7TYY - chains R and A of the 7 polymer chains in the assembly; structure by electron microscopy, 3.00 A resolution.

# Chain R
Name: Calcitonin receptor
Organism: Homo sapiens
Reference sequence: P30988 (CALCR_HUMAN), isoform P30988-2; residue numbers follow UniProt; this construct covers 25-474
Amino-acid sequence (501 residues; numbered -7 to 493; the number before each row is that of its first residue; numbers below 1 keep their minus sign (Met-7 is residue -7)):
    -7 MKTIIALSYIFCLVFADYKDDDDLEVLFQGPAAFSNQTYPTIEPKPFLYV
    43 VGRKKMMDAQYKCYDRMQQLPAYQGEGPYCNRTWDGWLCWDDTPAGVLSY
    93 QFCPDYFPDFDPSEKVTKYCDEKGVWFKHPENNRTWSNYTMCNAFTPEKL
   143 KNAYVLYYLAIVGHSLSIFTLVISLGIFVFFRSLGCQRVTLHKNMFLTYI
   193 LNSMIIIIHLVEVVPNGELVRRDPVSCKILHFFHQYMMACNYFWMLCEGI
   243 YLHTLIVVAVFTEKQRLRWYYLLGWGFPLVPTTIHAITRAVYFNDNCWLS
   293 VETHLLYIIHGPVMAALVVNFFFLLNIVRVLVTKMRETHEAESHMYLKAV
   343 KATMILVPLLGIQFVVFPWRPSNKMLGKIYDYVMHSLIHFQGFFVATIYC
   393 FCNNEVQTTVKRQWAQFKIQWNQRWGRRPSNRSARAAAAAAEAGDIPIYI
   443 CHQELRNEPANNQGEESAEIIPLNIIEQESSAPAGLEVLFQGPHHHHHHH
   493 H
Not modelled in the structure: -7 to 36, 406-493
Sequence notes: expression tag (-7 to 24, 475-493); conflict Leu447 (Pro in P30988)
Disulfides: Cys55-Cys81, Cys72-Cys112, Cys95-Cys134, Cys219-Cys289
Glycans and other covalent adducts: N-acetylglucosamine (NAG) linked to Asn130
Swiss-Prot annotation at these positions:
  - glycosylation (N-linked (GlcNAc...) asparagine): Asn28, Asn73, Asn125, Asn130

# Chain A
Name: Guanine nucleotide-binding protein G(s) subunit alpha isoforms short
Organism: Homo sapiens
Reference sequence: P63092 (GNAS2_HUMAN); residues 1-394 here = UniProt positions 1-394
Amino-acid sequence (394 residues; numbered 1 to 394; the number before each row is that of its first residue):
     1 MGCLGNSKTEDQRNEEKAQREANKKIEKQLQKDKQVYRATHRLLLLGAGE
    51 SGKNTIVKQMRILHVNGFNGEGGEEDPQAARSNSDGEKATKVQDIKNNLK
   101 EAIETIVAAMSNLVPPVELANPENQFRVDYILSVMNVPDFDFPPEFYEHA
   151 KALWEDEGVRACYERSNEYQLIDCAQYFLDKIDVIKQADYVPSDQDLLRC
   201 RVLTSGIFETKFQVDKVNFHMFDVGAQRDERRKWIQCFNDVTAIIFVVAS
   251 SSYNMVIREDNQTNRLQAALKLFDSIWNNKWLRDTSVILFLNKQDLLAEK
   301 VLAGKSKIEDYFPEFARYTTPEDATPEPGEDPRVTRAKYFIRDEFLRIST
   351 ASGDGRHYCYPHFTCSVDTENIRRVFNDCRDIIQRMHLRQYELL
Not modelled in the structure: 1-10, 59-203, 252-261
Sequence notes: conflict Asn54 (Ser in P63092), Ala226 (Gly in P63092), Ala268 (Glu in P63092), Lys271 (Asn in P63092), Asp274 (Lys in P63092), Lys280 (Arg in P63092), Asp284 (Thr in P63092), Thr285 (Ile in P63092); engineered mutation Ser366 (Ala in P63092)

# Interface between chain R and chain A
Residue-residue contacts (50):
  Arg180(R) - Gln390(A)
  Arg180(R) - Tyr391(A)
  His184(R) - Tyr391(A)
  Tyr243(R) - Tyr391(A)
  Leu244(R) - Tyr391(A)  hydrophobic
  Leu247(R) - His387(A)
  Leu247(R) - Gln390(A)
  Leu247(R) - Tyr391(A)  hydrophobic
  Ile248(R) - Gln384(A)  hydrogen bond (backbone-side chain)
  Ile248(R) - Leu388(A)  hydrophobic
  Ile248(R) - Leu393(A)  hydrophobic
  Val249(R) - Arg380(A)  hydrogen bond (backbone-side chain)
  Val252(R) - Arg380(A)
  Val252(R) - Ile383(A)
  Val252(R) - Gln384(A)
  Val252(R) - His387(A)
  Phe253(R) - His41(A)
  Phe253(R) - Val217(A)  hydrophobic
  Phe253(R) - Phe219(A)  hydrophobic
  Phe253(R) - Phe376(A)
  Phe253(R) - Cys379(A)
  Phe253(R) - Arg380(A)
  Glu255(R) - His387(A)  salt bridge
  Lys256(R) - Lys34(A)
  Lys256(R) - Gln35(A)
  Lys256(R) - Arg38(A)
  Ile319(R) - Leu393(A)  hydrophobic
  Val322(R) - Gln384(A)
  Leu323(R) - Leu388(A)  hydrophobic
  Leu323(R) - Leu393(A)
  Leu323(R) - Leu394(A)  hydrophobic
  Lys326(R) - Asp381(A)  salt bridge
  Lys326(R) - Gln384(A)  hydrogen bond
  Lys326(R) - Arg385(A)  hydrogen bond (backbone-side chain)
  Lys326(R) - Leu388(A)
  Lys326(R) - Leu394(A)
  Met327(R) - Leu394(A)  hydrophobic
  Glu329(R) - Asp381(A)
  Glu329(R) - Arg385(A)  salt bridge
  Thr330(R) - Arg385(A)
  Lys340(R) - Leu393(A)
  Lys343(R) - Glu392(A)  hydrogen bond (side chain-backbone)
  Ala344(R) - Leu393(A)
  Ile347(R) - Glu392(A)
  Ile347(R) - Leu393(A)  hydrophobic
  Leu348(R) - Leu393(A)  hydrophobic
  Tyr391(R) - Tyr391(A)  hydrophobic
  Asn395(R) - Gln390(A)  hydrogen bond (side chain-backbone)
  Asn395(R) - Glu392(A)
  Asn396(R) - Glu392(A)
Also at the interface, not in a pair above, chain R (31 interface residues in all): Glu240, Val250, Ala251, Leu351, Glu397
Also at the interface, not in a pair above, chain A (22 interface residues in all): Ala39, Tyr358

# Overview
31 residues of chain R and 22 residues of chain A are in contact; the contacts include 6 hydrogen bonds and 3
salt bridges. Polar pairs include Glu255(R)-His387(A), Lys326(R)-Asp381(A) and Glu329(R)-Arg385(A).
N-acetylglucosamine is covalently linked to Asn130(R).
Chain R is Calcitonin receptor and chain A is Guanine nucleotide-binding protein G(s) subunit alpha isoforms
short, both from Homo sapiens; the structure, Human Amylin2 Receptor in complex with Gs and salmon calcitonin
peptide, was determined by electron microscopy (same publication as 7TYF, 7TYH, 7TYI, 7TYL, 7TYN, 7TYO and 3
further entries).
